Entry 3JBY (electron microscopy, 3.70 A resolution); this record covers chains C and D of the 10 polymer chains in the assembly.

Chain C:
Protein: V(D)J recombination-activating protein 1
Organism: Danio rerio
Notes: EC 3.1.-.-, 6.3.2.-
UniProt: O13033 (RAG1_DANRE); numbering as in UniProt (aligned over 271-1031)
Chain sequence (764 residues; each row starts with the number of its first residue):
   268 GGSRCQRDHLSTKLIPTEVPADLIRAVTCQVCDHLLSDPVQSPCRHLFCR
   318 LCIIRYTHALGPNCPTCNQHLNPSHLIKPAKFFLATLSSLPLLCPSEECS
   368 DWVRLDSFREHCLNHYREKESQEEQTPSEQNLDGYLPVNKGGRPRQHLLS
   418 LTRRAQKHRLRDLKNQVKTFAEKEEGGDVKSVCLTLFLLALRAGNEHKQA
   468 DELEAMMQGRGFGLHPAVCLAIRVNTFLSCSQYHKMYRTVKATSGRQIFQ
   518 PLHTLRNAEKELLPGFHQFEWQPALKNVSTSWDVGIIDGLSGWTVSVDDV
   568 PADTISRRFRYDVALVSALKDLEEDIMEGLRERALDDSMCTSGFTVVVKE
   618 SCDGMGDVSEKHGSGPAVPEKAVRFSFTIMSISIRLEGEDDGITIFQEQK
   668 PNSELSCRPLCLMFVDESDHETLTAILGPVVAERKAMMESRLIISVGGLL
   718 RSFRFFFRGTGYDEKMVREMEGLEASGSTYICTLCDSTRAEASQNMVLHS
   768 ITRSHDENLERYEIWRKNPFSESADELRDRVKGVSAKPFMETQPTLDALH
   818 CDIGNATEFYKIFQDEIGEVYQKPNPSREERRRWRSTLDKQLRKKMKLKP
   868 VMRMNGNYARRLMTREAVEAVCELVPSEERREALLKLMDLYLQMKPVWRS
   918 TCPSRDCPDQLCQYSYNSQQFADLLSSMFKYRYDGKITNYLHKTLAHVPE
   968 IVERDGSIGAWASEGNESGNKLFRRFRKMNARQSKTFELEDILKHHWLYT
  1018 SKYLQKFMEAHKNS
Not modelled in the structure: 268-479, 1030-1031
Differences from the reference sequence: expression tag (268-270)
Small-molecule neighbours:
  - Ca2+ (CA), molecule 1: Asp620, Gly621, Glu984, Asn987
  - Ca2+ (CA), molecule 2: Asp620, Gly621, Glu684, Asp730
  - Zn2+ (ZN): Cys749, Cys752, Ser754, His766, His959, His964
From the paper describing this entry:
  - catalytic residues: Asp620, Glu684, Asp730, Glu984
  - Ca2+ coordination: Glu984
  - binding site for RSS intermediate reverse strand: His817, Met869, Arg870
  - binding site for the 16-nt DNA strand: Arg870, Tyr957

Chain D:
Protein: V(D)J recombination-activating protein 2
Organism: Danio rerio
UniProt: Q1RLW7 (Q1RLW7_DANRE); numbering as in UniProt (aligned over 1-530)
Chain sequence (533 residues; numbered -2 to 530; the number before each row is that of its first residue; numbers below 1 keep their minus sign (Gly-2 is residue -2)):
    -2 GGSMSLQPLTAVNCGSLVQPGFSLLDLEGDVYLFGQKGWPKRSCPTGIFG
    48 VRIKKGELKLRAISFSNNSSYLPPLRCPAIAHFEAQDGKPECYLIHGGRT
    98 PNNELSSSLYMLSVDSRGCNRKVTLRCEEKELVGDVPSARYGHTLSVINS
   148 RGKTACVLFGGRSYMPPTERTTQNWNSVVDCPPQVYLIDLEFGCCTAHTL
   198 PELTDGQSFHVALARQDCVYFLGGHILSSDCRPSRLIRLHVELLLGSPVL
   248 TCTILHEGLTITSAIASPIGYHEYIIFGGYQSETQKRMECTYVGLDDVGV
   298 HMESREPPQWTSEISHSRTWFGGSLGKGTALVAIPSEGNPTPPEAYHFYQ
   348 VSFQKEQDGEATAQGGSQESTDFEDSAPLEDSEELYFGREPHELEYSSDV
   398 EGDTYNEEDEEDESQTGYWIKCCLSCQVDPNIWEPYYSTELTRPAMIFCS
   448 RGEGGHWVHAQCMELPESLLLQLSQDNSKYFCLDHGGLPKQEMTPPKQML
   498 PVKRVPMKMTHRKAPVSLKMTPAKKTFLRRLFD
Not modelled in the structure: -2 to 0, 352-530
Differences from the reference sequence: expression tag (-2 to 0)

Chain C / chain D interface:
Residue-residue contacts (72):
  Asn544(C) - Pro164(D)
  Asn544(C) - Arg167(D)
  Asn544(C) - Thr168(D)
  Asn544(C) - Thr169(D)  hydrogen bond (backbone-backbone)
  Val545(C) - Thr169(D)
  Ser546(C) - Thr168(D)
  Ser546(C) - Gln170(D)
  Val551(C) - Gln170(D)
  Ile554(C) - Gln170(D)
  Leu557(C) - Asn173(D)
  Ser558(C) - Thr169(D)  hydrogen bond (side chain-backbone)
  Ser558(C) - Gln170(D)  hydrogen bond (side chain-backbone)
  Ser558(C) - Asn171(D)
  Ser558(C) - Trp172(D)
  Ser558(C) - Asn173(D)  hydrogen bond (backbone-backbone)
  Ser558(C) - Ser174(D)
  Gly559(C) - Gln170(D)
  Gly559(C) - Asn173(D)
  Gly559(C) - Ser174(D)  hydrogen bond (backbone-backbone)
  Trp560(C) - Asn173(D)
  Thr561(C) - Val175(D)
  Val564(C) - Tyr277(D)  hydrophobic
  Val564(C) - Glu280(D)
  Val564(C) - Arg315(D)
  Val564(C) - Thr316(D)
  Asp565(C) - Phe206(D)
  Asp565(C) - Arg229(D)  salt bridge
  Asp565(C) - Thr259(D)  hydrogen bond
  Asp566(C) - Tyr138(D)  hydrogen bond
  Asp566(C) - Arg159(D)  salt bridge
  Asp566(C) - Phe206(D)
  Val567(C) - Arg96(D)
  Arg575(C) - Thr169(D)  hydrogen bond (side chain-backbone)
  Arg577(C) - Thr169(D)
  Arg577(C) - Gln170(D)
  His687(C) - Trp36(D)
  His687(C) - Pro98(D)
  His687(C) - Asn99(D)
  Glu688(C) - Gln16(D)  hydrogen bond
  Glu688(C) - Arg73(D)  salt bridge
  Glu688(C) - Pro98(D)
  Thr691(C) - Pro98(D)  hydrogen bond (side chain-backbone)
  Thr691(C) - Asn99(D)
  Thr691(C) - Asn100(D)
  Ala692(C) - Asn100(D)
  Ala692(C) - Asn173(D)  hydrogen bond (backbone-side chain)
  Pro696(C) - Thr169(D)
  Pro696(C) - Trp172(D)
  Pro696(C) - Asn173(D)
  Ala699(C) - Trp172(D)  hydrophobic
  Glu700(C) - Thr169(D)  hydrogen bond
  Glu741(C) - Arg39(D)
  Tyr779(C) - Pro70(D)
  Trp782(C) - Tyr68(D)  hydrophobic
  Arg783(C) - Ser67(D)
  Arg783(C) - Tyr68(D)  hydrogen bond (backbone-backbone)
  Arg783(C) - Tyr107(D)
  Arg783(C) - Glu126(D)  salt bridge
  Lys784(C) - Ser67(D)
  Asn785(C) - Asn64(D)
  Asn785(C) - Ser66(D)  hydrogen bond (side chain-backbone)
  Ser788(C) - Asn64(D)
  Ser788(C) - Asn65(D)
  Glu789(C) - Asn64(D)
  Ser790(C) - Asn64(D)
  Ala791(C) - Tyr68(D)  hydrogen bond (backbone-side chain)
  Arg795(C) - Arg39(D)
  Ala803(C) - Trp36(D)  hydrophobic
  Lys804(C) - Trp36(D)
  Lys804(C) - Asn99(D)  hydrogen bond (backbone-side chain)
  Lys804(C) - Glu101(D)  salt bridge
  Phe806(C) - Asn99(D)
Interface residues without a listed pair, chain C (44 interface residues in all): Ser563, Pro568, Glu637, Asp686, Leu794, Ser802, Pro805
Interface residues without a listed pair, chain D (43 interface residues in all): Pro17, Lys34, Gly35, Pro37, Pro42, His222, Asn336

Overview:
Chain C and chain D form an interface of 44 and 43 residues respectively, with 16 hydrogen bonds and 5 salt
bridges. Polar pairs include Asp565(C)-Arg229(D), Asp566(C)-Arg159(D) and Glu688(C)-Arg73(D). From the paper:
catalytic residues Asp620(C), Glu684(C) and Asp730(C) among others; a binding site for RSS intermediate
reverse strand at His817(C), Met869(C) and Arg870(C).
Chain C is V(D)J recombination-activating protein 1 and chain D is V(D)J recombination-activating protein 2,
both from Danio rerio; the structure, Cryo-electron microscopy structure of RAG Paired Complex (C2 symmetry),
was determined by electron microscopy together with 3JBW and 3JBX from the same study.
